Entry 7QOJ (electron microscopy, 3.21 A resolution); this record covers chains C and I of the 14 polymer chains in the assembly.

[Chain C]
Name: Ring protein 2 gp40
From: Bacteroides phage crAss001
UniProt: A0A385DT87 (A0A385DT87_9CAUD); residues 1-225 here = UniProt positions 1-225
Amino-acid sequence (225 residues; numbered 1 to 225; the number before each row is that of its first residue):
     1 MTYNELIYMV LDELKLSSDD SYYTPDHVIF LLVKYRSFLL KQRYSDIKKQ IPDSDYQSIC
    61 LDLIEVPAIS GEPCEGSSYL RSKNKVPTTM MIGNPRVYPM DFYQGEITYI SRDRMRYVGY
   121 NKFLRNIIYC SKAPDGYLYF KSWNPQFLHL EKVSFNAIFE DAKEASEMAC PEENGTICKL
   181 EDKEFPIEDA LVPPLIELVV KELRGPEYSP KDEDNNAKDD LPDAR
Disulfide bonds: Cys-60/Cys-170

[Chain I]
Name: Tail hub protein B gp39
From: Bacteroides phage crAss001
UniProt: A0A385DVM6 (A0A385DVM6_9CAUD); residues 1-114 here = UniProt positions 1-114
Amino-acid sequence (114 residues; row label = number of the first residue in the row):
     1 MDKMLEISEE AITRYFTTLS QFGYKKYSDV DKIIVLFFME EMLAGEMSYY VTQDDYRNIV
    61 NALYCLAGST CMIDFPMFES YDTLVHSNNR TFVPRITEDS ILRSTEDDNF RVEA
Unresolved in the structure: 108-114

[Chain C / chain I interface]
Residue-residue contacts - 23 pairs, chain C then chain I:
  Pro-99(C) / Gln-21(I)
  Pro-99(C) / Phe-22(I)  hydrophobic
  Gln-104(C) / Phe-22(I)
  Asn-126(C) / Tyr-24(I)
  Ile-128(C) / Gly-23(I)
  Asn-144(C) / Tyr-24(I)
  Asn-144(C) / Tyr-27(I)  hydrogen bond
  Gln-146(C) / Tyr-15(I)  hydrogen bond
  Gln-146(C) / Leu-19(I)
  Gln-146(C) / Gly-23(I)
  Gln-146(C) / Tyr-24(I)
  Gln-146(C) / Lys-25(I)  hydrogen bond (side chain-backbone)
  Gln-146(C) / Tyr-27(I)
  Gln-146(C) / Val-30(I)
  Phe-147(C) / Gly-23(I)
  His-149(C) / Phe-16(I)
  His-149(C) / Leu-19(I)
  His-149(C) / Ser-20(I)
  Leu-150(C) / Leu-19(I)  hydrogen bond (backbone-backbone)
  Leu-150(C) / Ser-20(I)
  Leu-150(C) / Gln-21(I)
  Leu-150(C) / Phe-22(I)
  Glu-151(C) / Ser-20(I)  hydrogen bond (backbone-backbone)
Also at the interface, not in a pair above, chain C (12 interface residues in all): Pro-145, Lys-152

[Overview]
The interface between chain C and chain I involves 12 residues on one side and 11 on the other; the contacts
include 5 hydrogen bonds. Among the polar pairs are Asn-144(C)/Tyr-27(I), Gln-146(C)/Tyr-15(I) and
Gln-146(C)/Lys-25(I).
Here chain C is Ring protein 2 gp40 and chain I is Tail hub protein B gp39, both from Bacteroides phage
crAss001. Entry 7QOJ (Tail barrel assembly of the phicrAss001 virion with C12 symmetry imposed) was determined
by electron microscopy together with 7QOG, 7QOH, 7QOI, 7QOK and 7QOL from the same study.
